PDB entry 6TPS | electron microscopy, 3.54 A resolution | chains P and R of the 22 polymer chains in the assembly

[Chain P]
Molecule: RNA polymerase I-specific transcription initiation factor RRN6
Organism: Saccharomyces cerevisiae (strain ATCC 204508 / S288c)
Reference sequence: P32786 (RRN6_YEAST); numbering as in UniProt (aligned over 169-779)
Sequence (636 residues; row label = number of the first residue in the row; note: 100 numbers in that range are skipped by the numbering (no residue carries them; nothing is unmodelled there)):
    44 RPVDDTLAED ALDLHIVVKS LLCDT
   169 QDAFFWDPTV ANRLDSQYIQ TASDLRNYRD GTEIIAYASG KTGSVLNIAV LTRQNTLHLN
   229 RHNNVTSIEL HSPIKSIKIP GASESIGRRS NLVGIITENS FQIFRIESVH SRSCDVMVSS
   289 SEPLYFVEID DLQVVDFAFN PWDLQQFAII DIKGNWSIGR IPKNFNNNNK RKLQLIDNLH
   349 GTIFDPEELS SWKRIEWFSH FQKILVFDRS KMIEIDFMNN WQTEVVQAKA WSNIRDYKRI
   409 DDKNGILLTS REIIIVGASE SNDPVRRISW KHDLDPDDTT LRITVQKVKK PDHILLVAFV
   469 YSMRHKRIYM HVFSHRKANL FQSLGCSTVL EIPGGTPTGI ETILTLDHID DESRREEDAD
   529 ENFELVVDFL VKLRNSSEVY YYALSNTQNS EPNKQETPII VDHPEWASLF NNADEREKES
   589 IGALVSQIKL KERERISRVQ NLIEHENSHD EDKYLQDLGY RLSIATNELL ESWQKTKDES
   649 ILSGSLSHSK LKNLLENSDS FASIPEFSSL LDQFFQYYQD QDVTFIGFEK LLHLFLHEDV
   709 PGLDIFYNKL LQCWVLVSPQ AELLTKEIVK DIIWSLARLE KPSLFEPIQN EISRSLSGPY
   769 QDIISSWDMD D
Not modelled in the structure: 306-313, 336-341, 512-530, 559-566
Differences from the reference sequence: expression tag (44-68)

[Chain R]
Molecule: RNA polymerase I-specific transcription initiation factor RRN11
Organism: Saccharomyces cerevisiae (strain ATCC 204508 / S288c)
Reference sequence: Q04712 (RRN11_YEAST); residues 1-507 here = UniProt positions 1-507
Sequence (507 residues; row label = number of the first residue in the row):
     1 MFEVPITLTN RKFAQRRKLK YQYINYISRR FDRISKKSTT TDSLPTPENS AAENNDEEEG
    61 QNSEAGTYRR SVLQQKKRRR ERHWRSVVGE IYSTTESETD SQEEETEEGG EHDTGIDKED
   121 SDEERKFWKK YEKPEKSFEI WRTVSSQNKQ PINKQKMTYH NFKKIEKIPL RKMEIPLLHC
   181 TKENKLYFQS ISRGLEPLKT STSEVRNYRT RHIVTLTDLL HLNVSRHNWS LAYKIFATLI
   241 RIPGVQIKSL WGIGVEILDN LSNSSSGLDF LQWMCQIYSS KSRFVQNINY RSIVPPFQTG
   301 SRTHTAKFAI TYLWSSLINC QKSMEPSSNI IDKPFDTEND LLQELIDKIS EWVLTPPFME
   361 DAEVWFIYAS CHLLKADTLS RQFVNDNKNN DLIGLDRDIK INQVIKHIHY VRTFLKICLD
   421 KGGFAVPSRL IENQLKSFES RLYGEAQDIQ ERDVANVYDS IDNSSVENSF GDVYETNAEF
   481 LDTQLMDLSP EDNGLDEMHY SDEDSSE
Not modelled in the structure: 37-120, 325-344, 385-397, 443-507

[Interface between chain P and chain R]
Contacting residue pairs (106):
  Pro45(P) with Ile318(R), hydrophobic; Gln321(R)
  Leu55(P) with His227(R)
  Gln169(P) with Leu195(R)
  Ala171(P) with Leu198(R)
  Phe172(P) with Leu198(R)
  Phe173(P) with Leu186(R), hydrophobic; Tyr187(R), hydrophobic; Ser190(R); Glu196(R); Pro197(R), hydrophobic; Leu198(R)
  Trp174(P) with Leu195(R); Glu196(R), hydrogen bond (side chain-backbone); Pro197(R), hydrogen bond (side chain-backbone); Leu198(R)
  Asp175(P) with Leu195(R)
  Pro176(P) with Gly194(R); Leu195(R); Glu196(R)
  Glu296(P) with Met157(R); Thr158(R); Tyr159(R)
  Lys321(P) with Phe162(R)
  Asn323(P) with Gln155(R); Met157(R)
  His348(P) with Ile152(R), hydrogen bond (side chain-backbone); Lys154(R); Gln155(R)
  Gly349(P) with Gln155(R)
  Thr350(P) with Gln155(R), hydrogen bond (side chain-backbone)
  Phe352(P) with Met157(R), hydrophobic; Phe162(R), hydrophobic
  Pro354(P) with Ile24(R); Ile27(R); Ser28(R); Phe31(R), hydrophobic
  Glu355(P) with Ile24(R); Ser28(R); Phe127(R); Lys130(R), salt bridge; Tyr131(R)
  Glu356(P) with Ile24(R)
  Leu357(P) with Lys20(R); Ile24(R), hydrophobic; Ile191(R), hydrophobic
  Ser358(P) with Glu196(R), hydrogen bond
  Ser359(P) with Gly194(R)
  Arg377(P) with Glu196(R), salt bridge
  Glu382(P) with Val144(R)
  Asp384(P) with Gln150(R)
  Asn388(P) with Asn148(R), hydrogen bond (backbone-side chain); Gln150(R)
  Trp389(P) with Val144(R), hydrogen bond (side chain-backbone); Ser146(R); Gln147(R); Asn148(R); Gln150(R), hydrogen bond (backbone-side chain)
  Gln390(P) with Asn148(R); Lys149(R); Pro151(R)
  Thr391(P) with Thr143(R); Val144(R)
  Glu392(P) with Arg142(R), salt bridge
  Val393(P) with Arg142(R)
  Val394(P) with Glu139(R); Ile140(R), hydrogen bond (backbone-backbone)
  Gln395(P) with Glu139(R); Ile140(R)
  Ala396(P) with Tyr131(R), hydrophobic; Glu132(R); Ile140(R)
  Lys397(P) with Phe127(R); Trp128(R); Tyr131(R)
  Ala398(P) with Trp128(R); Pro134(R), hydrophobic
  Trp399(P) with Pro134(R), hydrophobic; Ser137(R); Val294(R)
  Ser400(P) with Glu139(R), hydrogen bond
  Ser418(P) with Glu139(R), hydrogen bond
  Arg419(P) with Phe138(R); Val294(R)
  Glu420(P) with Phe138(R)
  Ile421(P) with Phe138(R), hydrophobic
  Ile423(P) with Trp141(R), hydrophobic
  Asp431(P) with Val144(R); Ser145(R), hydrogen bond
  Arg434(P) with Trp141(R)
  Trp438(P) with Phe297(R)
  Asp443(P) with Phe2(R); Glu3(R), hydrogen bond (backbone-backbone); His221(R), salt bridge
  Pro444(P) with Met1(R)
  Asp445(P) with Glu3(R)
  Asp446(P) with Thr200(R)
  Thr447(P) with Glu196(R), hydrogen bond; Pro197(R)
  Thr448(P) with Leu198(R)
  Arg472(P) with Met1(R); Leu198(R), hydrogen bond (side chain-backbone); Thr200(R)
  His473(P) with Met1(R)
  Arg475(P) with Met1(R)
  Arg542(P) with Leu198(R)
Also at the interface, not in a pair above, chain P (67 interface residues in all): Arg44, Asp170, Ser325, Trp360, Ile436, Lys439, His440, Met471, Cys494, Ser495, Thr496
Also at the interface, not in a pair above, chain R (59 interface residues in all): Tyr23, Glu135, Lys156, Ser225, Trp251, Pro295, Pro296

[Overview]
67 residues of chain P face 59 of chain R across their interface, with 15 hydrogen bonds and 4 salt bridges.
Polar contacts include Glu355(P)-Lys130(R), Arg377(P)-Glu196(R) and Glu392(P)-Arg142(R).
Chain P is RNA polymerase I-specific transcription initiation factor RRN6 and chain R is RNA polymerase
I-specific transcription initiation factor RRN11, both from Saccharomyces cerevisiae (strain ATCC 204508 /
S288c); the structure, early intermediate RNA Polymerase I Pre-initiation complex - eiPIC, was determined by
electron microscopy.
